Entry 3LZV (X-ray diffraction, 2.15 A resolution); this record covers chains A and B.

# Chain A (and B)
Name: HIV-1 Protease
Organism: HIV-1 M:B_ARV2/SF2
Notes: EC 3.4.23.16; chain B of this document is another copy of the same molecule, construct and numbering; everything in this record applies to it too
Reference sequence: P03369 (POL_HV1A2); residues 1-99 here correspond to UniProt positions 491-589 (UniProt number = residue number + 490)
Sequence (99 residues; each row starts with the number of its first residue):
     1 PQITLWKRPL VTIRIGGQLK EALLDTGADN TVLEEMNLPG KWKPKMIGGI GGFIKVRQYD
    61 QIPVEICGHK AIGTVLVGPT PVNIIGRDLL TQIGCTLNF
Sequence notes: engineered mutation K7 (Gln497 in P03369), N30 (Asp520 in P03369), D88 (Asn578 in P03369)
Small-molecule neighbours: tmc114 (017; (3r,3as,6ar)-hexahydrofuro[2,3-b]furan-3-yl(1S,2R)-3-[[(4-aminophenyl)sulfonyl](isobutyl)amino]-1-benzyl-2-hydroxypropylcarbamate): L23, D25, G27, A28, D29, N30, V32, I47, G48, G49, I50, V82, I84
UniProt features mapped onto this chain:
  - region (Dimerization of protease): P1 to L5, G49 to K55
  - active site: D25 (For protease activity)
  - site: F99 (Cleavage)
Reported in the primary citation:
  - binding site for tmc114: D25, N30
  - contacts within the chain: N30-D88
  - conformationally variable residues (side-chain flip): N30
  - mutagenesis - D30N/N88D (20.7-fold): decreased binding to NFV
  - mutagenesis - D30N/N88D (6.5-fold): decreased binding to tmc114
  - mutagenesis - D30N/N88D: increased binding to APV
  - mutagenesis - D30N/N88D (kcat = 0.13 s-1): decreased catalytic activity

# Chain A / chain B interface
Pairs across the interface - 97 pairs, chain A then chain B:
  P1(A) with L97(B); N98(B); F99(B), hydrogen bond (backbone-backbone)
  Q2(A) with T96(B); L97(B); N98(B), hydrogen bond
  I3(A) with T96(B); L97(B), hydrogen bond (backbone-backbone); F99(B), hydrophobic
  L5(A) with T26(B); R87(B), hydrogen bond (backbone-side chain); L90(B), hydrophobic; T91(B); C95(B)
  W6(A) with R87(B), hydrogen bond (backbone-side chain); T91(B)
  K7(A) with R87(B)
  R8(A) with G27(B); D29(B), salt bridge; R87(B)
  P9(A) with T26(B); R87(B)
  L23(A) with G27(B)
  L24(A) with T26(B), hydrogen bond (backbone-side chain); G27(B); L97(B), hydrophobic
  D25(A) with D25(B); T26(B); G27(B)
  T26(A) with L5(B); P9(B); L24(B), hydrogen bond (side chain-backbone); D25(B); T26(B), hydrogen bond (side chain-backbone); L97(B)
  G27(A) with L23(B); D25(B), hydrogen bond (backbone-side chain)
  D29(A) with R8(B), salt bridge
  G49(A) with I50(B)
  I50(A) with G49(B); I50(B), hydrogen bond (backbone-backbone); G52(B); I54(B); T80(B)
  G51(A) with I50(B), hydrogen bond (backbone-backbone); G51(B); G52(B)
  G52(A) with I50(B); G51(B)
  I54(A) with I50(B), hydrophobic; G51(B)
  C67(A) with F99(B), hydrophobic
  H69(A) with F99(B)
  T80(A) with I50(B)
  P81(A) with G49(B); I50(B)
  I84(A) with I50(B), hydrophobic
  R87(A) with L5(B), hydrogen bond (side chain-backbone); W6(B), hydrogen bond (side chain-backbone); K7(B); R8(B); P9(B)
  T91(A) with L5(B); W6(B)
  I93(A) with F99(B), hydrophobic
  G94(A) with N98(B); F99(B)
  C95(A) with L5(B); L97(B), hydrophobic; N98(B); F99(B), hydrophobic
  T96(A) with Q2(B); I3(B); T96(B); L97(B); N98(B), hydrogen bond (backbone-backbone)
  L97(A) with P1(B); Q2(B); I3(B), hydrogen bond (backbone-backbone); P9(B), hydrophobic; L24(B), hydrophobic; T26(B); C95(B), hydrophobic; T96(B); L97(B), hydrophobic
  N98(A) with P1(B); Q2(B); G94(B); C95(B); T96(B), hydrogen bond (backbone-backbone); N98(B)
  F99(A) with P1(B), hydrogen bond (backbone-backbone); I3(B), hydrophobic; H69(B); I93(B); G94(B); C95(B), hydrophobic
Interface residues without a listed pair, chain A (40 interface residues in all): T4, V32, I47, G48, F53, I66, L90
Interface residues without a listed pair, chain B (38 interface residues in all): T4, V32, I47, G48, C67, P81, I84

# Overview
40 residues of chain A and 38 residues of chain B are in contact, with 17 hydrogen bonds and 2 salt bridges.
Polar pairs include R8(A)-D29(B), Q2(A)-N98(B) and L5(A)-R87(B). Ligands of chain A: tmc114. The paper reports
a binding site for tmc114 at D25(A) and N30(A); D30N/N88D of chain A reduce binding to NFV.
Chain A and chain B are both HIV-1 Protease (HIV-1 M:B_ARV2/SF2); the structure, Structure of
Nelfinavir-resistant HIV-1 protease (D30N/N88D) in complex with Darunavir, was determined by X-ray diffraction
(same publication as 3LZS and 3LZU).
